Entry 8S6P (X-ray diffraction, 2.90 A resolution); this record covers chain A.

[Chain A]
Name: TRP_18 F116W (R0)
From: synthetic construct
Chain sequence (215 residues; row label = number of the first residue in the row):
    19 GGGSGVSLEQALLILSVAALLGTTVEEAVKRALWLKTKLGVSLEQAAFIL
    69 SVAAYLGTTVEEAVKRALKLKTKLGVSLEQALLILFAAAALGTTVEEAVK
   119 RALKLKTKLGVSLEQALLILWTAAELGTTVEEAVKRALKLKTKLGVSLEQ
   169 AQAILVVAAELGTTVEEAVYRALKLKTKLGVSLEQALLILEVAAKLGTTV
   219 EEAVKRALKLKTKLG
Disordered / not traced: 19-20, 233
Ligand contacts: A1IPF ((3AS,8AR)-2-[8,8-bis(chloranyl)-7-propan-2-yl-7$l3-oxa-8$l5-ruthenabicyclo[4.3.0]nona-1(6),2,4-trien-8-yl]-1,3-bis(2,4,6-trimethylphenyl)-3A,7,8,8A-tetrahydroimidazo[4,5-d][1,2,7]thiadiazepine 6,6-dioxide): Leu31, Phe66, Ser69, Val70, Tyr73, Leu101, Phe104, Leu136, Trp139, Glu143, Ala171, Val174, Val175, Glu178, Glu202, Leu205, Leu206, Glu209, Lys213

[Summary]
Chain A binds compound A1IPF.
Chain A is TRP_18 F116W (R0) (synthetic construct); the structure, Crystal structure of a computationally
designed protein bound to a Ru-containing cofactor, was determined by X-ray diffraction, deposited together
with 9H3C and 9GVF.
